Entry 8HBJ (electron microscopy, 2.90 A resolution); this record covers chains B and C of the 6 polymer chains in the assembly.

# Chain B
Protein: VP2 of capsid protein
Source organism: Foot-and-mouth disease virus A
UniProtKB: A0A7D5BJ70 (A0A7D5BJ70_9PICO); residues 1-218 here correspond to UniProt positions 86-303 (UniProt number = residue number + 85)
Chain sequence (218 residues; numbered 1 to 218; the number before each row is that of its first residue):
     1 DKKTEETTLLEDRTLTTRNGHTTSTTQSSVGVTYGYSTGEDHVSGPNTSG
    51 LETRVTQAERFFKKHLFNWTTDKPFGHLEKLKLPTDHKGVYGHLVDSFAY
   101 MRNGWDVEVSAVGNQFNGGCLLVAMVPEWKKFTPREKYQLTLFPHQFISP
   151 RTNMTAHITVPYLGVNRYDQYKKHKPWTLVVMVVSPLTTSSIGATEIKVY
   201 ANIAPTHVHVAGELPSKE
Unresolved in the structure: 1-11
Differences from the reference sequence: conflict Thr14 (Ile99 in A0A7D5BJ70)

# Chain C
Protein: VP3 of capsid protein
Source organism: Foot-and-mouth disease virus A
UniProtKB: A0A7D5BJ70 (A0A7D5BJ70_9PICO); residues 1-221 here correspond to UniProt positions 304-524 (UniProt number = residue number + 303)
Chain sequence (221 residues; each row starts with the number of its first residue):
     1 GIVPVACSDGYGGLVTTDPKTADPVYGKVYNPPRTNYPGRFTNLLDVAEA
    51 CPTFLCFDDGKPYVVTREDEQRLLAKFDVSLAAKHMSNTYLSGIAQYYAQ
   101 YSGTINLHFMFTGSTDSKARYMVAYVPPGVETPPDTPERAAHCIHAEWDT
   151 GLNSKFTFSIPYVSAADYAYTASDVAETTNVQGWVCIYQITHGKAQNDTL
   201 VVSVSAGKDFELRLPIDPRTQ

# How chain B and chain C interact
Pairs across the interface (35; chain B residue first):
  Asn47(B) with Tyr162(C); Val163(C); Ser164(C), hydrogen bond (side chain-backbone); Ala165(C), hydrogen bond (side chain-backbone); Ala166(C); Asp167(C)
  Thr48(B) with Tyr162(C); Val163(C)
  Ser49(B) with Pro161(C); Tyr162(C)
  Leu51(B) with Ile144(C), hydrophobic; Pro161(C), hydrophobic
  Ala99(B) with Pro128(C)
  Tyr100(B) with Pro128(C); Val163(C); Ser164(C); Ala165(C)
  Asn166(B) with Ala165(C); Ala166(C)
  Arg167(B) with Ala165(C); Asp167(C), salt bridge
  Tyr168(B) with Ala165(C)
  Gly212(B) with Pro127(C)
  Glu213(B) with Pro127(C); His142(C); Cys143(C); Ile144(C)
  Leu214(B) with Pro127(C); His142(C)
  Pro215(B) with Val126(C); Arg139(C); Cys143(C), hydrophobic
  Ser216(B) with Arg139(C), hydrogen bond (backbone-side chain); His142(C)
  Glu218(B) with Arg139(C)
Interface residues without a listed pair, chain B (19 interface residues in all): Pro46, Gln170, Ala211, Lys217
Interface residues without a listed pair, chain C (17 interface residues in all): Gly129, Val130, Pro134

# Summary
Chain B and chain C form an interface of 19 and 17 residues respectively; the contacts include 3 hydrogen
bonds and 1 salt bridge. Polar pairs include Arg167(B)-Asp167(C), Asn47(B)-Ser164(C) and Asn47(B)-Ala165(C).
Here chain B is VP2 of capsid protein and chain C is VP3 of capsid protein, both from Foot-and-mouth disease
virus A. Entry 8HBJ (cocktail of FMDV (A/TUR/14/98) in complex with M678F and M688F) was determined by
electron microscopy together with 8HBI, 8HEE, 8HEG and 8HBG from the same study.
